PDB entry 4CI4 | X-ray diffraction, 2.30 A resolution | chain A

[Chain A]
Protein: Peroxisome proliferator-activated receptor alpha
From: Homo sapiens
Notes: EC 2.3.1.48; fragment: ligand binding domain, resdiues 195-468
Reference sequence: Q07869 (PPARA_HUMAN); residue numbers follow UniProt; this construct covers 195-468
Chain sequence (274 residues; numbered 195 to 468; the number before each row is that of its first residue):
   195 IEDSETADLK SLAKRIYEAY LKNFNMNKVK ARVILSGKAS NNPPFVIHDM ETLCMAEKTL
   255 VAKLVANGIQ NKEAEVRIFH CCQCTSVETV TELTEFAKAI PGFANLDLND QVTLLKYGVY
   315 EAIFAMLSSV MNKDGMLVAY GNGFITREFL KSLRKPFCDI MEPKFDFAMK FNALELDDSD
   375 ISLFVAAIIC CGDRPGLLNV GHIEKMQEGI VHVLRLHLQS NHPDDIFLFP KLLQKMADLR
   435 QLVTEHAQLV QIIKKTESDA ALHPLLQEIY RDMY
Not modelled in the structure: 195-203, 231-236, 256-265, 468
Ligand contacts: Y1N (2-methyl-2-[4-[2-[4-[(E)-phenyldiazenyl]phenoxy]ethyl]phenoxy]propanoic acid): L247, E251, V255, I272, F273, C275, C276, Q277, T279, S280, Y314, F318, L321, M330, V332, A333, I354, M355, H440, V444, L456, L460, Y464
UniProt features mapped onto this chain:
  - binding site (indeglitazar): S280, Y314, Y464
  - site: L433 (Essential for heterodimerization with RXRA)
  - mutagenesis: D304 (D304A: Reduced heterodimerization with RXRA. Reduced DNA binding), L370 (L370R: Abolishes heterodimerization with RXRA. No DNA binding), L391 (L391R: Abolishes heterodimerization with RXRA. No DNA binding), L422 (L422R: No effect on heterodimerization with RXRA nor on DNA binding and transactivation activity), A431 (A431T: No effect on heterodimerization with RXRA nor on DNA binding), L433 (L433R: Abolishes heterodimerization with RXRA, DNA binding and transactivation activity)
From the paper describing this entry:
  - binding site for Y1N: L247, F273, C276, Q277, T279, S280, Y314, F318, L321, V332, I354, M355, H440, L460, Y464

[Overview]
Chain A binds compound Y1N. From UniProt: 3 indeglitazar-binding residues and 6 mutagenesis sites. From the
paper: a binding site for Y1N at L247, F273 and C276 among others.
Chain A is Peroxisome proliferator-activated receptor alpha (Homo sapiens); the structure, Structural basis
for GL479 a dual Peroxisome Proliferator-Activated Receptor alpha agonist, was determined by X-ray diffraction
(same publication as 4CI5).
